Entry 6WOY (X-ray diffraction, 3.00 A resolution); this record covers chains C and F of the 9 polymer chains in the assembly.

== Chain C ==
Molecule: DNA-directed RNA polymerase subunit beta
Organism: Thermus thermophilus
Notes: EC 2.7.7.6
Reference sequence: Q8RQE9 (RPOB_THET8); residues 1-1119 here = UniProt positions 1-1119
Amino-acid sequence (1119 residues; each row starts with the number of its first residue):
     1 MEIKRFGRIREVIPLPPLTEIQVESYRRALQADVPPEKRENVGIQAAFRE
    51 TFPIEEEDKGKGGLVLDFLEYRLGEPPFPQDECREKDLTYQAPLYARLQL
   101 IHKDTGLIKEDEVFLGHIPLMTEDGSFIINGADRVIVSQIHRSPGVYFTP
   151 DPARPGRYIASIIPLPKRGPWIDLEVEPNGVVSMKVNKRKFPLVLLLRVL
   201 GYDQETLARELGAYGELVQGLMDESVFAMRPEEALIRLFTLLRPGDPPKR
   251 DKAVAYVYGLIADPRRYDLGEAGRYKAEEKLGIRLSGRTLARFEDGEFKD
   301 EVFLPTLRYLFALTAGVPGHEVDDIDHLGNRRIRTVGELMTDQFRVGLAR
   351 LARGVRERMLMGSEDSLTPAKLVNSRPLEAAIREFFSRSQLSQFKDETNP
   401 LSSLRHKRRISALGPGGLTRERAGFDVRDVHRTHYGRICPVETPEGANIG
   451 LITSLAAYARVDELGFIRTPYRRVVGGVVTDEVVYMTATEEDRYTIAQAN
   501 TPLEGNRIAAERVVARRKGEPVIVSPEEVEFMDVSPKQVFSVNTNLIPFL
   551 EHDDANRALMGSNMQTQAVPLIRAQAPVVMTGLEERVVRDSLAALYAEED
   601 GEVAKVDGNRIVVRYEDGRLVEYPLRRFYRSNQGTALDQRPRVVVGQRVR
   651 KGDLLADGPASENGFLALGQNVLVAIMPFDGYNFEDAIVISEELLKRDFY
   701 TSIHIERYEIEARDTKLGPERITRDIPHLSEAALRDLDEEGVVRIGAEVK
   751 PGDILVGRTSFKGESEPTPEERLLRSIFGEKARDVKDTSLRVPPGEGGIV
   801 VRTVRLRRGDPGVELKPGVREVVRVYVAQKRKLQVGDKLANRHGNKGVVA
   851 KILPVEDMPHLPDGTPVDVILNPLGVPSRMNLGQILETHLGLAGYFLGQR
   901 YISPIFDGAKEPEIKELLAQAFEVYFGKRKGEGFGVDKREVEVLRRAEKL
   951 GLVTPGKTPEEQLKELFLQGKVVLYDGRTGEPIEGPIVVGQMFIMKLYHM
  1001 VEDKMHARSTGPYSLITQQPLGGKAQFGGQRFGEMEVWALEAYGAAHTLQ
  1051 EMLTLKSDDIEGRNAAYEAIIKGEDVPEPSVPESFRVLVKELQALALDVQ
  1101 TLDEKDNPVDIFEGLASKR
Unresolved in the structure: 57-63, 1119

== Chain F ==
Molecule: RNA polymerase sigma factor SigA
Organism: Thermus thermophilus
Reference sequence: Q72L95 (SIGA_THET2); residue numbers follow UniProt; this construct covers 1-423
Amino-acid sequence (423 residues; each row starts with the number of its first residue):
     1 MKKSKRKNAQAQEAQETEVLVQEEAEELPEFPEGEPDPDLEDPDLTLEDD
    51 LLDLPEEGEGLDLEEEEEDLPIPKISTSDPVRQYLHEIGQVPLLTLEEEV
   101 ELARKVEEGMEAIKKLSEITGLDPDLIREVVRAKILGSARVRHIPGLKET
   151 LDPKTVEEIDQKLKSLPKEHKRYLHIAREGEAARQHLIEANLRLVVSIAK
   201 KYTGRGLSFLDLIQEGNQGLIRAVEKFEYKRRFKFSTYATWWIRQAINRA
   251 IADQARTIRIPVHMVETINKLSRTARQLQQELGREPTYEEIAEAMGPGWD
   301 AKRVEETLKIAQEPVSLETPIGDEKDSFYGDFIPDEHLPSPVDAATQSLL
   351 SEELEKALSKLSEREAMVLKLRKGLIDGREHTLEEVGAFFGVTRERIRQI
   401 ENKALRKLKYHESRTRKLRDFLD
Unresolved in the structure: 1-77
Construct notes: conflict Thr46 (Ala in Q72L95)
Curated features (UniProtKB/Swiss-Prot):
  - DNA-binding region: Leu383 to Asn402 (H-T-H motif)
  - region: Ser78 to Ile113 (Sigma-70 factor domain-1)
  - motif: Asp211 to Gln214 (Interaction with polymerase core subunit RpoC)

== How chain C and chain F interact ==
Pairs across the interface (64):
  Tyr95(C) - Gly283(F)
  Val113(C) - Gln280(F)
  Phe114(C) - Gln279(F)
  Phe114(C) - Gln280(F)
  Phe114(C) - Gly283(F)
  Phe114(C) - Arg284(F)
  His117(C) - Gly283(F)
  Arg243(C) - Arg82(F)
  Pro244(C) - Arg82(F)  hydrogen bond (backbone-side chain)
  Arg353(C) - Lys201(F)
  Arg353(C) - Thr203(F)  hydrogen bond
  Glu357(C) - Lys201(F)
  Leu360(C) - Lys201(F)
  Ala370(C) - Gln280(F)
  Val373(C) - Gln280(F)  hydrogen bond (backbone-side chain)
  Asn374(C) - Arg276(F)  hydrogen bond
  Ser375(C) - Gln279(F)
  Arg376(C) - Arg276(F)
  Arg376(C) - Gln279(F)  hydrogen bond
  Glu379(C) - Gln279(F)  hydrogen bond
  Gln390(C) - Asp323(F)
  Asp714(C) - Lys309(F)
  His728(C) - Leu422(F)  hydrogen bond (side chain-backbone)
  His728(C) - Asp423(F)
  Pro769(C) - Gly374(F)
  Pro769(C) - Gly378(F)
  Pro769(C) - Glu380(F)
  Glu770(C) - Gln347(F)  hydrogen bond
  Glu770(C) - Ser351(F)  hydrogen bond
  Leu773(C) - Lys373(F)
  Leu774(C) - Phe421(F)  hydrophobic
  Arg775(C) - Leu422(F)
  Ser776(C) - Lys373(F)  hydrogen bond
  Ile777(C) - Lys409(F)
  Phe778(C) - Glu412(F)
  Phe778(C) - Arg419(F)
  Phe778(C) - Leu422(F)  hydrophobic
  Arg808(C) - Glu305(F)  salt bridge
  Glu814(C) - Thr287(F)
  Glu814(C) - Tyr288(F)  hydrogen bond (side chain-backbone)
  Leu815(C) - Tyr288(F)
  Pro817(C) - Tyr288(F)
  Pro817(C) - Glu305(F)
  Pro817(C) - Gln312(F)
  Gly818(C) - Glu305(F)  hydrogen bond (backbone-side chain)
  Tyr1013(C) - Ile333(F)
  Tyr1013(C) - Pro334(F)
  Tyr1013(C) - Asp335(F)  hydrogen bond (backbone-backbone)
  Tyr1013(C) - Pro341(F)
  Leu1015(C) - Ile333(F)  hydrophobic
  Leu1015(C) - Asp335(F)
  Gln1018(C) - Asp335(F)  hydrogen bond
  Leu1021(C) - Asp331(F)
  Leu1021(C) - Phe332(F)
  Leu1021(C) - Ile333(F)
  Leu1021(C) - Pro334(F)
  Asn1064(C) - Ser340(F)
  Asn1064(C) - Pro341(F)
  Asn1064(C) - Ala344(F)
  Tyr1067(C) - Pro341(F)
  Tyr1067(C) - Val342(F)
  Glu1068(C) - Ala345(F)
  Glu1068(C) - Ser348(F)
  Ile1071(C) - Ala345(F)  hydrophobic
Other interface residues (no listed pair), chain C (52 interface residues in all): Pro93, Arg358, Met361, Ser389, Arg772, Lys816, Val819, Thr1010, Pro1012, Ser1014, Gln1026, Ile1060, Arg1063
Other interface residues (no listed pair), chain F (47 interface residues in all): Glu289, Leu308, Leu317, Leu338, Pro339, Leu350, Leu369, Leu375, Leu405, Leu418

== In short ==
52 residues of chain C face 47 of chain F across their interface; the contacts include 14 hydrogen bonds and 1
salt bridge. Polar pairs include Arg808(C)-Glu305(F), Pro244(C)-Arg82(F) and Arg353(C)-Thr203(F).
Here chain C is DNA-directed RNA polymerase subunit beta and chain F is RNA polymerase sigma factor SigA, both
from Thermus thermophilus. Entry 6WOY (Thermus thermophilus RNA polymerase initially transcribing complex with
3'dCTP) was determined by X-ray diffraction together with 6WOX from the same study.
